8JAN - chains a and l of the 30 polymer chains in the assembly; structure by electron microscopy, 3.30 A resolution.

== Chain a (and l) ==
Name: BplB
Organism: Escherichia phage P1
Notes: chain l of this document is another copy of the same molecule, construct and numbering; everything in this record applies to it too
UniProt: Q71TM5 (Q71TM5_BPP1); numbering as in UniProt (aligned over 1-169)
Amino-acid sequence (169 residues; row label = number of the first residue in the row):
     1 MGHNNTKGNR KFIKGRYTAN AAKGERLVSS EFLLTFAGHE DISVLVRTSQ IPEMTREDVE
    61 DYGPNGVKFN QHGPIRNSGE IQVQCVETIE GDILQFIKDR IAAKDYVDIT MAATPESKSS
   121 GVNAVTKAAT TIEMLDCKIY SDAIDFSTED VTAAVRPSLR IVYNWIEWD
Not modelled in the structure: 1, 169 (chain l: 1-10)

== How chain a and chain l interact ==
Contacting residue pairs - 8 pairs, chain a then chain l:
  His3(a) - Phe69(l)
  Arg10(a) - Ile166(l)
  Arg10(a) - Trp168(l)
  Lys14(a) - Trp165(l)
  Lys14(a) - Glu167(l)  salt bridge
  Tyr17(a) - Asp136(l)  hydrogen bond
  Tyr17(a) - Asn164(l)
  Glu116(a) - Lys104(l)
Also at the interface, not in a pair above, chain a (8 interface residues in all): Gly2, Ile13, Ser117
Also at the interface, not in a pair above, chain l (9 interface residues in all): Gln71

== In short ==
Chain a and chain l form an interface of 8 and 9 residues respectively; the contacts include 1 hydrogen bond
and 1 salt bridge. Among the polar pairs are Lys14(a)-Glu167(l) and Tyr17(a)-Asp136(l).
Chain a and chain l are both BplB (Escherichia phage P1); the structure, In situ structures of the ultra-long
extended tail of Myoviridae phage P1, was determined by electron microscopy, deposited together with 8JAJ.
